Entry 6CZA (X-ray diffraction, 1.71 A resolution); this record covers chains A and B.

# Chain A
Protein: ArrA
Source organism: Shewanella sp. (strain ANA-3)
Reference sequence: Q7WTU0 (Q7WTU0_SHESA); residue numbers follow UniProt; this construct covers 42-854
Amino-acid sequence (814 residues; row label = number of the first residue in the row):
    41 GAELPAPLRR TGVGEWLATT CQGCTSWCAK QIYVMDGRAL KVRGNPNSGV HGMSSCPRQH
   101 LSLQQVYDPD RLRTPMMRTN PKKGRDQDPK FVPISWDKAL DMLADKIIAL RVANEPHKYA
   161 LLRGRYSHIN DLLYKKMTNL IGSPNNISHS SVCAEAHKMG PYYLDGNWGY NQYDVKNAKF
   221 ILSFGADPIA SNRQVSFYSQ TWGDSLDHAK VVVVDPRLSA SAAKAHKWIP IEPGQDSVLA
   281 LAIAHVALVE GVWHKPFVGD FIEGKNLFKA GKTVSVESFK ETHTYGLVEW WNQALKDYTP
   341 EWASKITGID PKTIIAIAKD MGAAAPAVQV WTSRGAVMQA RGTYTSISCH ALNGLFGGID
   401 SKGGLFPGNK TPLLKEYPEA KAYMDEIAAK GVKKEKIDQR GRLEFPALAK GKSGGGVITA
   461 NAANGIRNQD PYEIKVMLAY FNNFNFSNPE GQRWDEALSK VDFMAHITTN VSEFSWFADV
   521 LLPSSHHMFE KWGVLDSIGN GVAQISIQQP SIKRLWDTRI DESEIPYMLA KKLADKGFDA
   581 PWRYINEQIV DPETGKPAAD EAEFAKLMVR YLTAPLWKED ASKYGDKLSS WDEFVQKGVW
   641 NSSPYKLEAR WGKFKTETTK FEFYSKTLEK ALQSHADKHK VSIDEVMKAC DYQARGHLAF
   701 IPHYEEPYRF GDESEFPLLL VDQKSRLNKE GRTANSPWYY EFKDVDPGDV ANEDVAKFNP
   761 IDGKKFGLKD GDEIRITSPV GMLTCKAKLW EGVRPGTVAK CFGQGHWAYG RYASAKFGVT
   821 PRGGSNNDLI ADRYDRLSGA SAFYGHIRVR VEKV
Sequence notes: expression tag (41)
Ion coordination: 4Fe-4S cluster Fe: C61, C64, C68, C96; Mo ion: C193 (together with molybdopterin guanosine dinucleotide)
Ligand contacts:
  - molybdopterin guanosine dinucleotide (MGD; 2-amino-5,6-dimercapto-7-methyl-3,7,8a,9-tetrahydro-8-oxa-1,3,9,10-tetraaza-anthracen-4-one guanosine dinucleotide), molecule 1: G63, C64, T65, R98, R165, C193, A194, F224, G225, A226, A230, S231, N232, R233, V235, V254, D255, P256, R257, I271, P273, G274, D276, S373, R374, G375, A376, Q379, V721, D722, Q723, K724, S725, R726, L727, N728, K729, E730, Y844
  - molybdopterin guanosine dinucleotide (MGD), molecule 2: G164, R165, H189, V192, C193, R374, F481, N482, N483, F484, S487, H506, I507, T508, T509, N510, S512, S524, S525, H526, H527, D561, D722, K724, E730, G731, R732, F802, Y809, N826, N827, I830, F843, Y844
  - PG5 (1-methoxy-2-[2-(2-methoxy-ethoxy]-ethane): A689, D691, Y708, R833, R836
  - 4Fe-4S cluster (SF4): C61, Q62, G63, C64, S66, W67, C68, K70, S95, C96, R98, Q99, V235, S236
Curated features (UniProtKB/Swiss-Prot):
  - binding site ([4Fe-4S] cluster): C61, C64, C68, C96
  - binding site (arsenite): R165, H189, Y210
  - binding site (arsenate): Y166, S190, K198
  - binding site (Mo-bis(molybdopterin guanine dinucleotide)): C193
Reported in the primary citation:
  - binding site for phosphate ion: Y166, S190, K198
  - specificity-determining residues: R165, Y210 (proposed by the authors, not directly observed)

# Chain B
Protein: 4Fe-4S ferredoxin, iron-sulfur binding domain protein
Source organism: Shewanella sp. (strain ANA-3)
Reference sequence: Q7WTT9 (Q7WTT9_SHESA); residue numbers follow UniProt; this construct covers 1-234
Amino-acid sequence (234 residues; each row starts with the number of its first residue):
     1 MRLGMVIDLQ KCVGCGGCSL ACKTENNTND GIHWSHHIAT TEGTFPDVKY TYIPTLCNHC
    61 DDAPCVKVCP TGAMHKDKRG LTLQNNDECI GCKKCMNACP YGVISFNAAT PHRRWQDDSE
   121 VVANGTVSPL MLLKRTGATA TPNENPERGD TYPMIRPKRT TEKCTFCDHR LDKGLNPACV
   181 DACPSEARVI GDLDDPQSKV SQLIKLHKPM QLKPEAGTGP RVFYIRSFGV KTAY
Ion coordination: 4Fe-4S cluster Fe site 1: C12, C15, C18, C183; 4Fe-4S cluster Fe site 2: C22, C164, C167, C179; 4Fe-4S cluster Fe site 3: C57, C60, C65, C99; 4Fe-4S cluster Fe site 4: C69, C89, C92, C95
Ligand contacts:
  - 4Fe-4S cluster (SF4), molecule 1: C12, V13, G14, C15, G16, G17, C18, Y52, P54, A182, C183, P184, S185, A187, R188
  - 4Fe-4S cluster (SF4), molecule 2: C22, N26, W34, S35, L56, C164, T165, F166, C167, P177, A178, C179, R188
  - 4Fe-4S cluster (SF4), molecule 3: C57, N58, H59, C60, A63, P64, C65, T82, C99, P100, Y101, V103, I104, K163
  - 4Fe-4S cluster (SF4), molecule 4: C69, P70, T71, A73, M74, Q84, E88, C89, I90, G91, C92, K93, K94, C95, T161
Curated features (UniProtKB/Swiss-Prot):
  - binding site ([4Fe-4S] cluster): C12, C15, C18, C22, C57, C60, C65, C69, C89, C92, C95, C99, C164, C167, C179, C183

# Interface between chain A and chain B
Residue-residue contacts - 152 pairs, chain A then chain B:
  G41(A) - D87(B)  hydrogen bond (backbone-side chain)
  E43(A) - D150(B)
  L44(A) - G149(B)
  L44(A) - D150(B)  hydrogen bond (backbone-backbone)
  R49(A) - D150(B)
  R49(A) - T151(B)
  R49(A) - D172(B)  salt bridge
  R50(A) - P146(B)
  R50(A) - E147(B)
  R50(A) - D150(B)  hydrogen bond (backbone-side chain)
  T51(A) - E147(B)  hydrogen bond (side chain-backbone)
  T51(A) - D150(B)  hydrogen bond
  T51(A) - H169(B)
  T51(A) - R170(B)
  T51(A) - K173(B)  hydrogen bond (backbone-side chain)
  G52(A) - E147(B)  hydrogen bond (backbone-side chain)
  G52(A) - K173(B)
  G52(A) - L175(B)
  V53(A) - K173(B)
  Y73(A) - E147(B)  hydrogen bond
  M75(A) - P146(B)  hydrophobic
  M75(A) - E147(B)
  D76(A) - P146(B)
  R78(A) - T136(B)
  R78(A) - P142(B)  hydrogen bond (side chain-backbone)
  R78(A) - E144(B)  hydrogen bond (side chain-backbone)
  R78(A) - P146(B)
  L80(A) - T24(B)
  L80(A) - E144(B)
  L80(A) - N145(B)
  L80(A) - P146(B)
  K81(A) - E25(B)  salt bridge
  K81(A) - N145(B)
  K81(A) - E147(B)  salt bridge
  K81(A) - R170(B)
  S94(A) - P184(B)  hydrogen bond (side chain-backbone)
  S95(A) - P184(B)
  P97(A) - C15(B)
  P97(A) - G17(B)
  P97(A) - L20(B)
  H100(A) - G17(B)  hydrogen bond (side chain-backbone)
  H100(A) - L20(B)
  H100(A) - A21(B)
  L101(A) - L20(B)  hydrophobic
  L103(A) - T24(B)
  L103(A) - N143(B)  hydrogen bond (backbone-side chain)
  Q104(A) - R114(B)
  Y107(A) - W115(B)
  Y107(A) - L132(B)
  Y107(A) - T136(B)
  Y107(A) - P142(B)  hydrophobic
  Y107(A) - N143(B)
  D108(A) - L132(B)
  P109(A) - V127(B)
  P109(A) - S128(B)  hydrogen bond (backbone-backbone)
  P109(A) - P129(B)
  P109(A) - L132(B)
  D110(A) - V121(B)
  D110(A) - T126(B)
  R111(A) - T126(B)
  R111(A) - V127(B)  hydrogen bond (backbone-backbone)
  L112(A) - G125(B)
  L112(A) - T126(B)
  R113(A) - N124(B)
  R113(A) - G125(B)  hydrogen bond (backbone-backbone)
  R113(A) - V127(B)
  T114(A) - N124(B)
  T114(A) - G125(B)
  M116(A) - V122(B)  hydrophobic
  M116(A) - G125(B)
  F131(A) - V122(B)  hydrophobic
  P133(A) - N124(B)
  F220(A) - Y234(B)
  I229(A) - V13(B)  hydrophobic
  S239(A) - V13(B)
  S239(A) - P184(B)
  S239(A) - S185(B)
  Q240(A) - P184(B)
  Q240(A) - S185(B)
  G243(A) - Q10(B)  hydrogen bond (backbone-side chain)
  D244(A) - K11(B)  salt bridge
  D247(A) - Q10(B)  hydrogen bond
  D247(A) - R226(B)  salt bridge
  K250(A) - A233(B)
  K250(A) - Y234(B)
  V252(A) - Y234(B)  hydrophobic
  L258(A) - V48(B)  hydrophobic
  L258(A) - Y50(B)  hydrophobic
  A263(A) - Y50(B)  hydrophobic
  A263(A) - G229(B)
  K264(A) - L9(B)  hydrogen bond (side chain-backbone)
  K264(A) - Q10(B)  hydrogen bond (side chain-backbone)
  K264(A) - C12(B)  hydrogen bond (side chain-backbone)
  K264(A) - F228(B)  hydrogen bond (side chain-backbone)
  A265(A) - V230(B)
  H266(A) - V230(B)
  H266(A) - K231(B)
  H266(A) - T232(B)
  H266(A) - A233(B)  hydrogen bond (backbone-backbone)
  K267(A) - T232(B)
  K267(A) - A233(B)
  K267(A) - Y234(B)
  W268(A) - F45(B)  hydrophobic
  W268(A) - P46(B)
  P270(A) - F45(B)  hydrophobic
  A356(A) - Y234(B)  hydrophobic
  I357(A) - Y234(B)
  D360(A) - Y234(B)  hydrogen bond
  V511(A) - T126(B)
  K553(A) - R135(B)
  R554(A) - R135(B)  hydrogen bond (backbone-side chain)
  L555(A) - R135(B)  hydrogen bond (backbone-side chain)
  W556(A) - V127(B)  hydrophobic
  W556(A) - L132(B)  hydrophobic
  W556(A) - R135(B)
  R726(A) - V13(B)  hydrogen bond (side chain-backbone)
  R726(A) - G14(B)  hydrogen bond (side chain-backbone)
  R726(A) - C15(B)
  P737(A) - R114(B)
  W738(A) - L20(B)  hydrophobic
  W738(A) - K23(B)
  W738(A) - T24(B)
  E741(A) - K23(B)  salt bridge
  E741(A) - D30(B)
  E741(A) - G31(B)  hydrogen bond (side chain-backbone)
  E741(A) - I32(B)
  E741(A) - H33(B)  salt bridge
  F742(A) - S19(B)
  F742(A) - L20(B)  hydrophobic
  F742(A) - K23(B)
  F742(A) - H33(B)
  D744(A) - H37(B)  salt bridge
  V745(A) - G14(B)
  V745(A) - C15(B)
  P747(A) - Y50(B)  hydrophobic
  N759(A) - F45(B)
  W790(A) - T41(B)  hydrogen bond
  E791(A) - G43(B)
  E791(A) - T44(B)
  E791(A) - F45(B)  hydrogen bond (side chain-backbone)
  E791(A) - V48(B)
  V793(A) - F45(B)
  R794(A) - F45(B)
  P795(A) - F45(B)
  R811(A) - D117(B)  salt bridge
  R811(A) - S119(B)  hydrogen bond (side chain-backbone)
  R811(A) - V127(B)
  R811(A) - S128(B)
  R811(A) - P129(B)
  Y812(A) - R114(B)  hydrogen bond
  F817(A) - V121(B)  hydrophobic
  F817(A) - V122(B)  hydrophobic
Other interface residues (no listed pair), chain A (81 interface residues in all): A42, M93, S236, L246, T353, L727, G792
Other interface residues (no listed pair), chain B (77 interface residues in all): G16, S35, H36, Y52, E120, A123, M131, A138, T141, D181, A182

# Summary
Chain A and chain B form an interface of 81 and 77 residues respectively, with 33 hydrogen bonds and 9 salt
bridges. Among the polar pairs are R49(A)-D172(B), K81(A)-E25(B) and K81(A)-E147(B). From the paper: a binding
site for phosphate ion at Y166(A), S190(A) and K198(A); specificity determinants R165(A) and Y210(A).
Chain A is ArrA and chain B is 4Fe-4S ferredoxin, iron-sulfur binding domain protein, both from Shewanella sp.
(strain ANA-3); the structure, The arsenate respiratory reductase (Arr) complex from Shewanella sp. ANA-3
bound to phosphate, was determined by X-ray diffraction, deposited together with 6CZ7 and 6CZ8.
